4V1U - chains B and D of the 4 polymer chains in the assembly; structure by X-ray diffraction, 2.86 A resolution.

Chain B:
Molecule: LYND
Source organism: Lyngbya aestuarii
Reference sequence: A0YXD2 (A0YXD2_LYNSP); residues 1-775 here = UniProt positions 1-775
Chain sequence (775 residues; numbered 1 to 775; the number before each row is that of its first residue):
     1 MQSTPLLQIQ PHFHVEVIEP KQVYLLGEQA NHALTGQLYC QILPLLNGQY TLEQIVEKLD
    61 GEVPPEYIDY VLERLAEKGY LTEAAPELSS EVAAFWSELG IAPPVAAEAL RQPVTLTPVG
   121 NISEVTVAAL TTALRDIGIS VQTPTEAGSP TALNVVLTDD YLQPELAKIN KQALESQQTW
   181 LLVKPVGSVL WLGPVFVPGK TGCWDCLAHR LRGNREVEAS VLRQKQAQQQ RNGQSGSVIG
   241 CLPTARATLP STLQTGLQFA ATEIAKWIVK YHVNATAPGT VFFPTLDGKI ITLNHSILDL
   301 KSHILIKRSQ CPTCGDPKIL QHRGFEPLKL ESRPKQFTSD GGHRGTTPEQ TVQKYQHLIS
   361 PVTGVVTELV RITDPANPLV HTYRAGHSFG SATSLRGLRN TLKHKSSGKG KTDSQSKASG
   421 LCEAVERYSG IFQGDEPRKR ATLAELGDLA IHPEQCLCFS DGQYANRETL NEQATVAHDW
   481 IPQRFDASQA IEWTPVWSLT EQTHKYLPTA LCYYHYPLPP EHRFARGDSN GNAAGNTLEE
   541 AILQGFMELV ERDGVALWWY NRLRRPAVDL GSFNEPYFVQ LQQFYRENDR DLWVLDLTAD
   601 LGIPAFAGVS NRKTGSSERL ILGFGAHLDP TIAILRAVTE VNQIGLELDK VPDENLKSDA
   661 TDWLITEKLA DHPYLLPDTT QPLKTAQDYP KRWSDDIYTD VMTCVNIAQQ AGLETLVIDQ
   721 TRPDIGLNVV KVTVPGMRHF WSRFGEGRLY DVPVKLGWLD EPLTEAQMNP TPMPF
Disordered / not traced: 1-5, 144-150, 229-239, 337-341, 388-389, 615-616
Ion coordination: Zn2+: Cys-203, Cys-206, Cys-311, Cys-314; Ca2+ site 1: Glu-423, Glu-426; Ca2+ site 2 near Glu-640 (its only coordinating residue here)
Ligand contacts: adenosine monophosphate (AMP): Arg-344, Pro-348, Thr-351, Lys-409, Gln-415, Ala-418, Ser-419, Cys-422, Glu-423, Glu-426, Ala-533, Ala-534, Gly-535, Asn-536, Glu-540, Gln-544, Glu-548, Arg-636
From the paper describing this entry:
  - binding site for adenosine monophosphate: Arg-344, Thr-351, Gln-415, Ser-419, Glu-426, Ala-534, Asn-536, Gln-544, Arg-636
  - mutagenesis - K409E: decreased catalytic activity on PatE'
  - mutagenesis - K409A: decreased catalytic activity on 500 muM ATP
  - mutagenesis - R427E, R636A, R636E: decreased catalytic activity
  - mutagenesis - R636A, R636E: abolished binding to AMP
  - mutagenesis - R427E, R636E: abolished binding to ATP
  - mutagenesis - R427E: unchanged binding to AMP
  - mutagenesis - E423R: abolished catalytic activity

Chain D:
Molecule: PATE
Source organism: Uncultured prochloron sp
Chain sequence (64 residues; numbered 1 to 64; the number before each row is that of its first residue):
     1 MDKKNILPQQ GQPVIRLTAG QLSSQLAELS EEALGDAGLE ASKITACITF CAYDGELEHH
    61 HHHH
Disordered / not traced: 1-22, 35-64

Interface between chain B and chain D:
Pairs across the interface (28; chain B residue first):
  Lys-21(B) / Glu-28(D)  salt bridge
  Asn-31(B) / Ala-33(D)
  Asn-31(B) / Leu-34(D)  hydrogen bond (backbone-backbone)
  His-32(B) / Glu-32(D)
  His-32(B) / Ala-33(D)
  His-32(B) / Leu-34(D)
  Ala-33(B) / Glu-31(D)
  Ala-33(B) / Glu-32(D)  hydrogen bond (backbone-backbone)
  Leu-34(B) / Ser-30(D)
  Leu-34(B) / Glu-31(D)
  Thr-35(B) / Glu-28(D)
  Thr-35(B) / Leu-29(D)
  Thr-35(B) / Ser-30(D)  hydrogen bond (backbone-backbone)
  Gly-36(B) / Leu-29(D)
  Gln-37(B) / Glu-28(D)
  Leu-38(B) / Gln-25(D)
  Leu-38(B) / Leu-26(D)  hydrophobic
  Tyr-39(B) / Leu-29(D)
  Tyr-39(B) / Glu-31(D)  hydrogen bond
  Tyr-67(B) / Ser-23(D)
  Tyr-67(B) / Gln-25(D)
  Tyr-67(B) / Leu-26(D)  hydrophobic
  Tyr-70(B) / Leu-26(D)
  Val-71(B) / Leu-29(D)  hydrophobic
  Arg-74(B) / Leu-29(D)  hydrogen bond (side chain-backbone)
  Arg-74(B) / Glu-31(D)  salt bridge
  Lys-78(B) / Glu-31(D)  salt bridge
  Tyr-80(B) / Glu-31(D)

In short:
16 residues of chain B face 10 of chain D across their interface; the contacts include 5 hydrogen bonds and 3
salt bridges. Polar pairs include Lys-21(B)/Glu-28(D), Arg-74(B)/Glu-31(D) and Lys-78(B)/Glu-31(D). The paper
reports a binding site for adenosine monophosphate at Arg-344(B), Thr-351(B) and Gln-415(B) among others;
R427E, R636A and R636E of chain B reduce catalytic activity; 6 substitutions were tested in all.
Here chain B is LYND (Lyngbya aestuarii) and chain D is PATE (Uncultured prochloron sp). Entry 4V1U
(Heterocyclase in complex with substrate and Cofactor) was determined by X-ray diffraction, deposited together
with 4V1T and 4V1V.
